7ZUF - chains B and L of the 22 polymer chains in the assembly; structure by electron microscopy, 10.00 A resolution (very low resolution: no residue pairs are listed; an interface is given only as per-side residue counts).

== Chain B (and L) ==
Name: Major capsid protein
From: Saccharomyces cerevisiae
Notes: chain L of this document is another copy of the same molecule, construct and numbering; everything in this record applies to it too
Reference sequence: Q87026 (GAG_SCVLB); residues 1-697 here = UniProt positions 1-697
Sequence (697 residues; each row starts with the number of its first residue):
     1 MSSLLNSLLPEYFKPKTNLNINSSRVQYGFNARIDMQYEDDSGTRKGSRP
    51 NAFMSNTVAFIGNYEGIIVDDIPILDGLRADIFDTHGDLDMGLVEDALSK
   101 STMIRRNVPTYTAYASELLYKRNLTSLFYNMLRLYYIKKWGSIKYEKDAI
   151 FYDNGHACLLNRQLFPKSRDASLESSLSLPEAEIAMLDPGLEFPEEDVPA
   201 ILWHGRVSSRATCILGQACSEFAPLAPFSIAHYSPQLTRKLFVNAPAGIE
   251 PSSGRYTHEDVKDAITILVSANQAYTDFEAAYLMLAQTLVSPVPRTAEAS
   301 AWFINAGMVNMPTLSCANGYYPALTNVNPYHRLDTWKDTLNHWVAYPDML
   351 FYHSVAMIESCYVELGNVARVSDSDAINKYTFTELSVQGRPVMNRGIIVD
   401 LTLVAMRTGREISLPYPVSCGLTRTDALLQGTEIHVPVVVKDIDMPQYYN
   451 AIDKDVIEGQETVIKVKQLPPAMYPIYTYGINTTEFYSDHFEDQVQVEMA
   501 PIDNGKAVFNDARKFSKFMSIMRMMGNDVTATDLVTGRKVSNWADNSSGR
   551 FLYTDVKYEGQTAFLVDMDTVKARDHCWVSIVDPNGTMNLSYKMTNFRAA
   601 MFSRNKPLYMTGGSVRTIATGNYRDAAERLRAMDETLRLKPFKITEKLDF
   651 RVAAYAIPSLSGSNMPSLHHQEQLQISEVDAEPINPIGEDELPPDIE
Disordered / not traced: 659-697

== Chain B / chain L interface ==
At this resolution (10 A) residue pairs are not listed: 6 residues of chain B and 10 of chain L lie at the interface.

== Overview ==
6 residues of chain B and 10 residues of chain L are in contact.
Both chains are Major capsid protein (Saccharomyces cerevisiae). Entry 7ZUF (Saccharomyces cerevisiae L-BC
virus, open particle, C5 reconstruction) was determined by electron microscopy together with 7ZTS, 7QWX and
7QWZ from the same study.
